7WE8 - chains A and H of the 5 polymer chains in the assembly; structure by electron microscopy, 3.50 A resolution.

== Chain A ==
Molecule: Spike glycoprotein
Organism: Severe acute respiratory syndrome coronavirus 2
Reference sequence: P0DTC2 (SPIKE_SARS2); aligned to UniProt positions 1-1270 over residues 1-1270 (the alignment contains insertions or deletions, so no single offset holds)
Sequence (1270 residues; row label = number of the first residue in the row):
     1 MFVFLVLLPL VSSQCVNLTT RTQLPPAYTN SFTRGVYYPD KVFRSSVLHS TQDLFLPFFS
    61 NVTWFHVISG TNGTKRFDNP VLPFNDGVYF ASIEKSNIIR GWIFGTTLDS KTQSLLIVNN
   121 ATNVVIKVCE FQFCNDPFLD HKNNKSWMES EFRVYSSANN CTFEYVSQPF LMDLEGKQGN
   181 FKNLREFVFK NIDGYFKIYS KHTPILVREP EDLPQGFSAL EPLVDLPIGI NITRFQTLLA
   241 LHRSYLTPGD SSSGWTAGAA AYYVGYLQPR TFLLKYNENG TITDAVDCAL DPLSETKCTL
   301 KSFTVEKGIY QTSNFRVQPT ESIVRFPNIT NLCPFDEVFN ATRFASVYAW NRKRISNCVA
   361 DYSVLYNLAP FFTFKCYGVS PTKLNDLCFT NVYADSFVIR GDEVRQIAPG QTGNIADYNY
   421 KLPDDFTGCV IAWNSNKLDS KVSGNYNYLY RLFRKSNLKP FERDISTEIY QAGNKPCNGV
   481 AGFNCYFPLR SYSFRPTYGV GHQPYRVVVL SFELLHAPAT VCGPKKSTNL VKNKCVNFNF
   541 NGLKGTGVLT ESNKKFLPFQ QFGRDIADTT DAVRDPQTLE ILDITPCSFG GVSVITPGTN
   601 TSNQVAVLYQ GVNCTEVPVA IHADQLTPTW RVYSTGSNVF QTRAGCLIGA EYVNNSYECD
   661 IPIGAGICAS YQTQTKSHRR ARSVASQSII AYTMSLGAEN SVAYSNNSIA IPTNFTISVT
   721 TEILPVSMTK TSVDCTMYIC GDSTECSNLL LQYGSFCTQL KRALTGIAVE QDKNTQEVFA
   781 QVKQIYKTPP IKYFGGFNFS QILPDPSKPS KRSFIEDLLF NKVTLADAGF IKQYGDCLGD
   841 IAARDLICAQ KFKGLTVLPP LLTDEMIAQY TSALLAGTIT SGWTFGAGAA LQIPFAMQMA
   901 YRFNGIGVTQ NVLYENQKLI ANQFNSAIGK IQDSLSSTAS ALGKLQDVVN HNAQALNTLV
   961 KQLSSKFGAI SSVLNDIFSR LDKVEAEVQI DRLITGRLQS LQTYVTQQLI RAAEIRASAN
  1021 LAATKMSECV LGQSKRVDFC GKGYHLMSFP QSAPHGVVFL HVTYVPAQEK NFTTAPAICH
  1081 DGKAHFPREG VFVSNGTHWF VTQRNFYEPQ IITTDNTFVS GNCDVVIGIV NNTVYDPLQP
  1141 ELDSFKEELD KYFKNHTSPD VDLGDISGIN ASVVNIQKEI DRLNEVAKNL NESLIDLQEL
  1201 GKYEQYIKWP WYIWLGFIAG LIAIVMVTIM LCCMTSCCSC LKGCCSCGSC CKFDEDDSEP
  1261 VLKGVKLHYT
Unresolved in the structure: 1-13, 69-74, 241-250, 674-685, 826-845, 1160-1270
Differences from the reference sequence: variant Val67 (Ala in P0DTC2), Ile93 (Thr95 in P0DTC2), Asp140 (Gly142 in P0DTC2), Asp336 (Gly339 in P0DTC2), Leu368 (Ser371 in P0DTC2), Pro370 (Ser373 in P0DTC2), Phe372 (Ser375 in P0DTC2), Asn414 (Lys417 in P0DTC2), Lys437 (Asn440 in P0DTC2), Ser443 (Gly446 in P0DTC2), Asn474 (Ser477 in P0DTC2), Lys475 (Thr478 in P0DTC2), Ala481 (Glu484 in P0DTC2), Arg490 (Gln493 in P0DTC2), Ser493 (Gly496 in P0DTC2), Arg495 (Gln498 in P0DTC2), Tyr498 (Asn501 in P0DTC2), His502 (Tyr505 in P0DTC2), Lys544 (Thr547 in P0DTC2), Gly611 (Asp614 in P0DTC2), Tyr652 (His655 in P0DTC2), Lys676 (Asn679 in P0DTC2), His678 (Pro681 in P0DTC2), Lys761 (Asn764 in P0DTC2), Tyr793 (Asp796 in P0DTC2), Lys853 (Asn856 in P0DTC2), His951 (Gln954 in P0DTC2), Lys966 (Asn969 in P0DTC2), Phe978 (Leu981 in P0DTC2); insertion (209-211)
Cystine bridges: Cys15-Cys134, Cys129-Cys161, Cys288-Cys298, Cys333-Cys358, Cys376-Cys429, Cys388-Cys522, Cys477-Cys485, Cys614-Cys646, Cys659-Cys668, Cys735-Cys757, Cys740-Cys746, Cys1029-Cys1040, Cys1079-Cys1123
Covalently attached groups: N-acetylglucosamine (NAG) linked to Asn17, Asn61, Asn143, Asn231, Asn600, Asn613, Asn654, Asn706, Asn714, Asn798, Asn1071, Asn1095, Asn1131, Asn1155
UniProt features mapped onto this chain:
  - lipidation (S-palmitoyl cysteine): Cys1240, Cys1247, Cys1250
  - glycosylation (N-linked (GlcNAc...) asparagine): Asn17 (complex), Asn61 (hybrid), Asn331 (complex), Asn603 (hybrid)

== Chain H ==
Molecule: Heavy chain of Fab 265
Organism: Homo sapiens
Notes: antibody fragment or engineered binder
Sequence (119 residues; numbered 1 to 119; the number before each row is that of its first residue):
     1 QITLKESGPT LVKPTQTLTL TCNFSGFSLN TYGVGVGWIR QPPGKALEWL ALIYWDGDER
    61 YGPFFKNKVT IAKDTSKNQV VLTMTNMDPV DTATYYCARH LIPTIFDYWG QGTLVTVSS
Cystine bridges: Cys22-Cys97

== Interface between chain A and chain H ==
Pairs across the interface (18; chain A residue first):
  Thr342(A) - Tyr32(H)
  Arg343(A) - Tyr32(H)  hydrogen bond
  Lys437(A) - Ile102(H)
  Leu438(A) - Tyr32(H)
  Asp439(A) - Tyr32(H)  hydrogen bond
  Ser440(A) - Ile102(H)
  Lys441(A) - Tyr54(H)
  Lys441(A) - Trp55(H)
  Lys441(A) - Asp56(H)  salt bridge
  Lys441(A) - Asp58(H)  salt bridge
  Val442(A) - Tyr54(H)  hydrogen bond (backbone-side chain)
  Val442(A) - His100(H)
  Val442(A) - Ile102(H)  hydrophobic
  Ser443(A) - Tyr54(H)  hydrogen bond (backbone-side chain)
  Ser443(A) - Arg60(H)  hydrogen bond
  Gly444(A) - Arg60(H)  hydrogen bond (backbone-side chain)
  Tyr446(A) - Arg60(H)
  Arg506(A) - Tyr32(H)
Other interface residues (no listed pair), chain A (14 interface residues in all): Asn436, Tyr448
Other interface residues (no listed pair), chain H (9 interface residues in all): Pro103

== Summary ==
14 residues of chain A face 9 of chain H across their interface; the contacts include 6 hydrogen bonds and 2
salt bridges. Polar contacts include Lys441(A)-Asp56(H), Lys441(A)-Asp58(H) and Arg343(A)-Tyr32(H). Covalently
linked N-acetylglucosamine: at Asn17(A), Asn61(A), Asn143(A), Asn231(A), Asn600(A) and Asn613(A) and 8 more.
Chain A is Spike glycoprotein (Severe acute respiratory syndrome coronavirus 2) and chain H is Heavy chain of
Fab 265 (Homo sapiens); the structure, SARS-CoV-2 Omicron variant spike protein in complex with Fab XGv265,
was determined by electron microscopy, deposited together with 7WE7, 7WE9, 7WEA, 7WEB, 7WEC, 7WED and 3
further entries.
